6QEI - chain A; structure by X-ray diffraction, 1.80 A resolution.

Chain A:
Protein: Methionine aminopeptidase 2
Source organism: Homo sapiens
Notes: EC 3.4.11.18
UniProtKB: P50579 (MAP2_HUMAN); residue numbers follow UniProt; this construct covers 108-478
Chain sequence (378 residues; each row starts with the number of its first residue):
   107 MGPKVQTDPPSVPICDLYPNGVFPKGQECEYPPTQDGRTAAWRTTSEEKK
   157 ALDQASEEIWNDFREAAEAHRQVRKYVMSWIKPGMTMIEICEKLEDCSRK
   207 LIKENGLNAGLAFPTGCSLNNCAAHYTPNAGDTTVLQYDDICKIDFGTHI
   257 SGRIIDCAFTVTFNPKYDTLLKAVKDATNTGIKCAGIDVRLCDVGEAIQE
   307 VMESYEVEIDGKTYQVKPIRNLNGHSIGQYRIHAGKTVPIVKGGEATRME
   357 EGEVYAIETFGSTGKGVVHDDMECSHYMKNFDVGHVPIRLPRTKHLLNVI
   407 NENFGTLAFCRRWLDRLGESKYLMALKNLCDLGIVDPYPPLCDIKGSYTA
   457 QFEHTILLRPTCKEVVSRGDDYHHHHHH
Not modelled in the structure: 107-110, 349-351, 476-484
Sequence notes: initiating methionine (107); expression tag (479-484)
Bound ions: Mn2+ site 1: D251, D262, E459; Mn2+ site 2: D262, H331, E364, E459 (together with HZE)
Ligand contacts: HZE (5,6-bis(fluoranyl)-3-(4-piperazin-1-yl-2-propan-2-yloxy-phenyl)-1H-indole-2-carboxamide): F219, P220, H231, D262, L328, H331, I338, H339, E364, H382, Y383, M384, A414, Y444, L447
Curated features (UniProtKB/Swiss-Prot):
  - binding site (substrate): H231, H339
  - binding site (a divalent metal cation): D251, D262, H331, E364, E459

Summary:
Chain A binds compound HZE. D251, D262 and E459 coordinate Mn2+ site 1. D262, H331, E364 and E459 coordinate
Mn2+ site 2. Curated annotation (UniProt) lists substrate-binding residues H231 and H339 and 5 divalent metal
cation-binding residues.
Chain A is Methionine aminopeptidase 2 (Homo sapiens); the structure, CRYSTAL STRUCTURE OF HUMAN METHIONINE
AMINOPEPTIDASE-2 IN COMPLEX WITH AN INHIBITOR
5,6-Difluoro-3-(2-isopropoxy-4-piperazin-1-yl-phenyl)-1H-indole-2-carboxylic acid amide, was determined by
X-ray diffraction, deposited together with 6QEJ.
